1BXC - chains A and D of the 4 polymer chains in the assembly; structure by X-ray diffraction, 2.30 A resolution.

[Chain A (and D)]
Name: Xylose isomerase
Source organism: Thermus caldophilus
Notes: EC 5.3.1.5; chain D of this document is another copy of the same molecule, construct and numbering; everything in this record applies to it too
Reference sequence: P56681 (XYLA_THECA); residue numbers follow UniProt; this construct covers 1-387
Sequence (387 residues; row label = number of the first residue in the row):
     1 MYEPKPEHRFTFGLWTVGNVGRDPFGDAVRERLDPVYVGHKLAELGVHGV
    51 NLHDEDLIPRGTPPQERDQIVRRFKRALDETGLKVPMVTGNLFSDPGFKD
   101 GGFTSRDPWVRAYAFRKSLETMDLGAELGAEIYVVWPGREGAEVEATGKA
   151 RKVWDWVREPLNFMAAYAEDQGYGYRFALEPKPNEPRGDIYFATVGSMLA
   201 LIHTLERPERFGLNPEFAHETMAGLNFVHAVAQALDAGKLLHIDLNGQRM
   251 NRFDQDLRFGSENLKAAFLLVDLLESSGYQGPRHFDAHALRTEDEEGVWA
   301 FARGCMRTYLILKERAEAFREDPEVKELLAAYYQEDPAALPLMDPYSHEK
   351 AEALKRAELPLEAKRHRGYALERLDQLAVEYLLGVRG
Differences from the reference sequence: conflict Q65 (Ala in P56681)
Swiss-Prot annotation at these positions:
  - active site: H53, D56
  - binding site (Mg(2+)): E180, E216, H219, D244, D254, D256, D286

[Interface between chain A and chain D]
Contacting residue pairs (60; chain A residue first):
  G224(A) - R252(D)  hydrogen bond (backbone-side chain)
  R249(A) - M250(D)
  M250(A) - R249(D)
  M250(A) - M250(D)  hydrophobic
  N251(A) - N251(D)
  R252(A) - G224(D)  hydrogen bond (side chain-backbone)
  R258(A) - E372(D)  salt bridge
  R258(A) - D375(D)  salt bridge
  R258(A) - Q376(D)
  S261(A) - K265(D)  hydrogen bond (backbone-side chain)
  S261(A) - D375(D)
  S261(A) - V379(D)
  K265(A) - S261(D)  hydrogen bond (side chain-backbone)
  A289(A) - E372(D)
  L290(A) - E372(D)  hydrogen bond (backbone-side chain)
  T292(A) - G368(D)
  T292(A) - Y369(D)  hydrogen bond (backbone-backbone)
  T292(A) - L371(D)
  E293(A) - A370(D)
  E293(A) - L371(D)  hydrogen bond (side chain-backbone)
  E293(A) - E372(D)
  D294(A) - G368(D)
  G297(A) - E372(D)
  F301(A) - E372(D)
  G304(A) - Q376(D)
  R307(A) - E380(D)  salt bridge
  T308(A) - Q376(D)  hydrogen bond
  I311(A) - L383(D)  hydrophobic
  I311(A) - V385(D)  hydrophobic
  L312(A) - L383(D)  hydrophobic
  R315(A) - L383(D)  hydrogen bond (side chain-backbone)
  G368(A) - T292(D)
  G368(A) - D294(D)
  Y369(A) - T292(D)  hydrogen bond (backbone-backbone)
  A370(A) - E293(D)
  L371(A) - T292(D)
  L371(A) - E293(D)  hydrogen bond (backbone-side chain)
  E372(A) - R258(D)  salt bridge
  E372(A) - A289(D)
  E372(A) - L290(D)  hydrogen bond (side chain-backbone)
  E372(A) - E293(D)
  E372(A) - G297(D)
  E372(A) - F301(D)
  D375(A) - R258(D)  salt bridge
  D375(A) - S261(D)
  Q376(A) - R258(D)
  Q376(A) - G304(D)  hydrogen bond (side chain-backbone)
  Q376(A) - T308(D)  hydrogen bond
  E380(A) - R307(D)  salt bridge
  L382(A) - L264(D)  hydrophobic
  L382(A) - L382(D)
  L382(A) - L383(D)
  L383(A) - I311(D)  hydrophobic
  L383(A) - L312(D)  hydrophobic
  L383(A) - R315(D)  hydrogen bond (backbone-side chain)
  L383(A) - L382(D)
  L383(A) - L383(D)
  L383(A) - G384(D)
  G384(A) - L383(D)
  V385(A) - I311(D)  hydrophobic
Interface residues without a listed pair, chain A (43 interface residues in all): Y2, N226, G260, E262, N263, L264, A300, H366, R367, V379
Interface residues without a listed pair, chain D (43 interface residues in all): Y2, N226, G260, E262, N263, A300, H366, R367

[Overview]
Chain A and chain D each contribute 43 residues to their interface, with 15 hydrogen bonds and 6 salt bridges.
Polar contacts include R258(A)-E372(D), R258(A)-D375(D) and R307(A)-E380(D). UniProt lists active-site
residues H53(A) and D56(A) and 7 Mg2+-binding residues on chain A.
Both chains are Xylose isomerase (Thermus caldophilus). Entry 1BXC (Xylose isomerase from thermus caldophilus)
was determined by X-ray diffraction, deposited together with 1BXB.
